5KLM - chains A and D of the 4 polymer chains in the assembly; structure by X-ray diffraction, 2.10 A resolution.

[Chain A (and D)]
Molecule: 2-aminomuconate 6-semialdehyde dehydrogenase
Organism: Pseudomonas fluorescens
Notes: chain D of this document is another copy of the same molecule, construct and numbering; everything in this record applies to it too
UniProtKB: Q83V33 (Q83V33_PSEFL); residues 1-500 here = UniProt positions 1-500
Amino-acid sequence (520 residues; numbered -19 to 500; the number before each row is that of its first residue; numbers below 1 keep their minus sign (Met-19 is residue -19)):
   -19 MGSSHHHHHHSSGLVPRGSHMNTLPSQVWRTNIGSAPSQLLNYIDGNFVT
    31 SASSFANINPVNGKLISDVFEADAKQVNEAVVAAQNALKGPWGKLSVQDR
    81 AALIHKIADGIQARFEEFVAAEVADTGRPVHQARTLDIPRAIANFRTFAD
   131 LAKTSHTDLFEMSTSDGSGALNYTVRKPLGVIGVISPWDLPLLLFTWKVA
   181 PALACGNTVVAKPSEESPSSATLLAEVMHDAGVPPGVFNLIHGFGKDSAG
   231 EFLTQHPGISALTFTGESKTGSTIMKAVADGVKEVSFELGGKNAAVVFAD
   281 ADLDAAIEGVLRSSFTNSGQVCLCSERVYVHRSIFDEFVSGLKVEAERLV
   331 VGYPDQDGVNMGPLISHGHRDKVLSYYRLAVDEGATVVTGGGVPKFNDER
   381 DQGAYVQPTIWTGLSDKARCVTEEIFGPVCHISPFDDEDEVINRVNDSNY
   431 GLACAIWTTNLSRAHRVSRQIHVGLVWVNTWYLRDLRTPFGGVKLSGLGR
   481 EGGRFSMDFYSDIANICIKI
Unresolved in the structure: -19 to 16 (chain D: -19 to 18)
Construct notes: initiating methionine (-19); expression tag (-18 to 0); engineered mutation Asp169 (Asn in Q83V33)
Metal / ion sites: Na+: Asn37, Ile38, Asp105, Glu196
Residues lining bound ligands: NAD (nicotinamide-adenine-dinucleotide): Ile165, Ser166, Pro167, Trp168, Asp169, Leu174, Lys192, Pro193, Ser194, Glu195, Phe224, Gly225, Lys226, Gly230, Glu231, Thr234, Phe244, Thr245, Gly246, Glu247, Thr250, Thr253, Ile254, Glu268, Leu269, Gly270, Gly271, Cys302, Glu404, Phe406, Leu432, Phe470, Ser476
What the authors report for this chain:
  - mutagenesis - N169D: decreased catalytic activity
  - catalytic residues: Arg120, Cys302, Arg464 (proposed by the authors, not directly observed)

[Chain A / chain D interface]
Contacting residue pairs - 111 pairs, chain A then chain D:
  Phe140(A) with Asp465(D); Arg467(D); Thr468(D)
  Glu141(A) with Asp465(D); Arg467(D), hydrogen bond (backbone-side chain)
  Met142(A) with Leu463(D), hydrophobic; Asp465(D)
  Thr144(A) with Leu463(D)
  Ala150(A) with Leu463(D), hydrophobic
  Asn152(A) with Thr468(D)
  Tyr153(A) with His445(D), hydrogen bond
  Thr154(A) with Pro469(D)
  Lys157(A) with Arg449(D), hydrogen bond (side chain-backbone); Ile451(D), hydrogen bond (side chain-backbone)
  Ser252(A) with Ala259(D), hydrogen bond (side chain-backbone); Asp260(D); Val262(D)
  Met255(A) with Met255(D); Val258(D), hydrophobic; Ala259(D), hydrophobic; Lys263(D); Val265(D), hydrophobic
  Lys256(A) with Ala259(D); Asp260(D), salt bridge
  Val258(A) with Met255(D), hydrophobic
  Ala259(A) with Ser252(D), hydrogen bond (backbone-side chain); Met255(D), hydrophobic; Lys256(D)
  Asp260(A) with Ser252(D); Lys256(D), salt bridge; Leu475(D)
  Gly261(A) with Leu475(D)
  Val262(A) with Ser252(D); Leu269(D), hydrophobic; Lys474(D); Gly477(D); Leu478(D), hydrophobic
  Lys263(A) with Met255(D); Leu478(D)
  Glu264(A) with Leu478(D); Gly479(D), hydrogen bond (side chain-backbone)
  Leu269(A) with Val262(D), hydrophobic
  His445(A) with Tyr153(D), hydrogen bond; Ile498(D)
  Ser448(A) with Ile496(D)
  Arg449(A) with Lys157(D), hydrogen bond (backbone-side chain)
  Ile451(A) with Lys157(D), hydrogen bond (backbone-side chain)
  His452(A) with Asp492(D), salt bridge
  Val453(A) with Ala494(D)
  Gly454(A) with Ala494(D); Asn495(D), hydrogen bond (backbone-backbone)
  Leu455(A) with Asn495(D)
  Val456(A) with Asn495(D), hydrogen bond (backbone-backbone); Ile496(D); Cys497(D), hydrogen bond (backbone-backbone)
  Trp457(A) with Cys497(D)
  Val458(A) with Cys497(D), hydrogen bond (backbone-backbone); Ile498(D), hydrophobic; Lys499(D), hydrogen bond (backbone-backbone)
  Asn459(A) with Lys499(D)
  Thr460(A) with Lys499(D)
  Leu463(A) with Met142(D), hydrophobic; Thr144(D); Ala150(D), hydrophobic; Lys499(D)
  Arg464(A) with Met142(D)
  Asp465(A) with Phe140(D); Glu141(D); Met142(D); Asn152(D)
  Arg467(A) with Phe140(D); Glu141(D), hydrogen bond (side chain-backbone)
  Thr468(A) with Phe140(D); Asn152(D); Asn495(D)
  Pro469(A) with Thr154(D); Ile493(D), hydrophobic; Asn495(D)
  Val473(A) with Asp492(D)
  Lys474(A) with Val262(D)
  Leu475(A) with Asp260(D); Gly261(D)
  Gly477(A) with Val262(D)
  Leu478(A) with Lys263(D); Glu264(D)
  Gly479(A) with Glu264(D), hydrogen bond (backbone-side chain)
  Arg480(A) with Ile493(D), hydrogen bond (side chain-backbone)
  Arg484(A) with Arg156(D); Arg484(D); Asp488(D), salt bridge
  Asp488(A) with Arg484(D), salt bridge
  Asp492(A) with His452(D), salt bridge; Val473(D)
  Ile493(A) with Pro469(D), hydrophobic; Arg480(D), hydrogen bond (backbone-side chain)
  Ala494(A) with Val453(D); Gly454(D)
  Asn495(A) with Gly454(D), hydrogen bond (backbone-backbone); Leu455(D); Val456(D), hydrogen bond (backbone-backbone); Thr468(D); Pro469(D)
  Ile496(A) with Ser448(D); Val456(D)
  Cys497(A) with Val456(D), hydrogen bond (backbone-backbone); Trp457(D); Val458(D), hydrogen bond (backbone-backbone)
  Ile498(A) with His445(D)
  Lys499(A) with Val458(D), hydrogen bond (backbone-backbone); Asn459(D); Thr460(D)
Other interface residues (no listed pair), chain A (62 interface residues in all): Asp138, Arg156, Val265, Phe267, Gln450, Phe485
Other interface residues (no listed pair), chain D (62 interface residues in all): Asp138, Leu159, Phe267, Arg464, Phe485

[In short]
The chain A/chain D interface involves 62 residues from each chain, with 24 hydrogen bonds and 6 salt bridges.
Among the polar pairs are Lys256(A)-Asp260(D), His452(A)-Asp492(D) and Arg484(A)-Asp488(D). Ligands of chain
A: NAD. From the paper: catalytic residues Arg120(A), Cys302(A) and Arg464(A); N169D of chain A reduces
catalytic activity.
Both chains are 2-aminomuconate 6-semialdehyde dehydrogenase (Pseudomonas fluorescens). Entry 5KLM (Crystal
structure of 2-hydroxymuconate-6-semialdehyde derived intermediate in NAD(+)-bound 2-aminomuconate
6-semialdehyde dehydrogenase N169D) was determined by X-ray diffraction (same publication as 5KJ5, 5KLK, 5KLL,
5KLN and 5KLO).
